PDB entry 4C6G | X-ray diffraction, 2.10 A resolution | chains A and D of the 4 polymer chains in the assembly

Chain A (and D):
Molecule: Phenylalanine ammonia-lyase
From: Taxus wallichiana VAR. chinensis
Notes: EC 5.4.3.-, 4.3.1.24; chain D of this document is another copy of the same molecule, construct and numbering; everything in this record applies to it too
Reference sequence: Q68G84 (Q68G84_TAXWC); residues 1-687 here = UniProt positions 1-687
Amino-acid sequence (707 residues; row label = number of the first residue in the row; numbers below 1 keep their minus sign (Met-19 is residue -19)):
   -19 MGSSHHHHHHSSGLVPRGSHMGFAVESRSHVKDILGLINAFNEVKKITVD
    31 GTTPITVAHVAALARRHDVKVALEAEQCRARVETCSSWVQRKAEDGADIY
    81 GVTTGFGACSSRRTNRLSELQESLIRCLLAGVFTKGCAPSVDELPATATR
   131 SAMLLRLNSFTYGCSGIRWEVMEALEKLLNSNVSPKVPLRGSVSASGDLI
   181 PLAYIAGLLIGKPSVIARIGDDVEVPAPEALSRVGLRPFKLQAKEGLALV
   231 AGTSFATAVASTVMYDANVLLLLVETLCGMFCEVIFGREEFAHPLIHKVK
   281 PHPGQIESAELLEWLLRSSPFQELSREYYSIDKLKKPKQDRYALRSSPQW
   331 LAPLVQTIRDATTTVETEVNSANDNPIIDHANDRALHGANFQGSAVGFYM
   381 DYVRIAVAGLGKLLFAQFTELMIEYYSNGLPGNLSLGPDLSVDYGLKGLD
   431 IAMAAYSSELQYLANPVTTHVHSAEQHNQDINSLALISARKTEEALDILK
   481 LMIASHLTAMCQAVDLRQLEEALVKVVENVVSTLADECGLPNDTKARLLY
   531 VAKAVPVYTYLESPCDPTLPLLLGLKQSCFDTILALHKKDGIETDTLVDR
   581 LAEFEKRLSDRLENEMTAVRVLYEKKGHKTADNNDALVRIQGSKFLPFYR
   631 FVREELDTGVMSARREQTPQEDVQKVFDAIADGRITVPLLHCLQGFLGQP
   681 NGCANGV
Unresolved in the structure: -19 to 8, 56-57, 82-99, 115-121, 568-573, 606-617, 678-687 (chain D: -19 to 8, 56-57, 84-99, 115-121, 568-573, 606-617, 678-687)
Construct notes: expression tag (-19 to 0); engineered mutation Ala231 (Asn in Q68G84)

Interface between chain A and chain D:
Pairs across the interface (33):
  Lys315(A) with Thr548(D); Leu549(D)
  Tyr405(A) with Tyr405(D), hydrophobic
  His450(A) with His450(D)
  His457(A) with His457(D), hydrogen bond
  Thr548(A) with Lys315(D), hydrogen bond
  Leu553(A) with Gln557(D)
  Lys556(A) with Phe560(D); Asp561(D), salt bridge
  Gln557(A) with Lys556(D)
  Cys559(A) with Phe560(D), hydrophobic
  Phe560(A) with Lys556(D); Cys559(D), hydrophobic; Phe560(D), hydrophobic; Ile563(D), hydrophobic; Glu585(D)
  Asp561(A) with Lys556(D), salt bridge
  Ile563(A) with Ile563(D), hydrophobic; Val578(D), hydrophobic
  Leu564(A) with Ala582(D), hydrophobic; Glu585(D)
  His567(A) with Asp575(D), salt bridge; Val578(D); Asp579(D), salt bridge
  Thr574(A) with Asp575(D), hydrogen bond
  Asp575(A) with His567(D); Thr574(D)
  Val578(A) with Ile563(D), hydrophobic; His567(D)
  Asp579(A) with His567(D), salt bridge
  Ala582(A) with Leu564(D), hydrophobic
  Glu585(A) with Phe560(D); Leu564(D)
Other interface residues (no listed pair), chain A (27 interface residues in all): Ile403, Tyr406, Asn445, Thr449, Ser453, Leu549, Leu581
Other interface residues (no listed pair), chain D (27 interface residues in all): Ile403, Tyr406, Asn445, Thr449, Ser453, Leu553, Leu581

In short:
Chain A and chain D each contribute 27 residues to their interface, with 3 hydrogen bonds and 5 salt bridges.
Among the polar pairs are Lys556(A)-Asp561(D), His567(A)-Asp575(D) and His567(A)-Asp579(D).
Chain A and chain D are both Phenylalanine ammonia-lyase (Taxus wallichiana VAR. chinensis); the structure,
Structural Investigations into the Stereochemistry and Activity of a Phenylalanine-2,3-Aminomutase from Taxus
chinensis, was determined by X-ray diffraction (same publication as 4C5R, 4C5S, 4C5U and 4CQ5).
